PDB entry 1TG2 | X-ray diffraction, 2.20 A resolution | chain A

[Chain A]
Molecule: Phenylalanine-4-hydroxylase
Source organism: Homo sapiens
Notes: EC 1.14.16.1; fragment: Delta NH 1-102-Delta COOH 428 human phenylalanine hydroxylase
Reference sequence: P00439 (PH4H_HUMAN); residue numbers follow UniProt; this construct covers 117-424
Chain sequence (308 residues; numbered 117 to 424; the number before each row is that of its first residue):
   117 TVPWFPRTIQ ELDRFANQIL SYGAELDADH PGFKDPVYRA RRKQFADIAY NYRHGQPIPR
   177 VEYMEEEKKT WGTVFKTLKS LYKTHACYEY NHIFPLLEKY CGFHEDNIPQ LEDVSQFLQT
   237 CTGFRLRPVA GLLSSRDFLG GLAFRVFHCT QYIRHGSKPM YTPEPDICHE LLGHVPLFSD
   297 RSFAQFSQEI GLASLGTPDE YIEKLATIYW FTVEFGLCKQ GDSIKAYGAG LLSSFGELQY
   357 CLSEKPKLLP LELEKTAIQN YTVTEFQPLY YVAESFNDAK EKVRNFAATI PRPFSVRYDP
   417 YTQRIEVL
Construct notes: engineered mutation Thr313 (Ala in P00439)
Swiss-Prot annotation at these positions:
  - binding site (Fe cation): His285, His290, Glu330
  - natural variant: Phe121 (F121L: In PAH deficiency), Thr124 (T124I: In PAH deficiency), Asp129 (D129Y: In PAH deficiency), Asp143 (D143G: In PAH deficiency), Asp145 (D145V: In PAH deficiency), His146 (H146Y: In PAH deficiency), Gly148 (G148S: In PAH deficiency), Asp151 (D151H: In PAH deficiency), Tyr154 (Y154N: In PAH deficiency; uncertain significance), Arg155 (R155P: In PAH deficiency), Arg157 (R157N: In PAH deficiency; R157S: In PAH deficiency), Arg158 (R158Q: In PAH deficiency; R158W: In PAH deficiency), 121 further natural variant entries in UniProt
  - mutagenesis: Ile283 (I283C: Loss of positive cooperativity and reduction of fold-activation by L-Phe preincubation)
Reported in the primary citation:
  - disease-associated variants - L308F, A313T: decreased binding to BH4
  - disease-associated variants - A313T, V388M: decreased catalytic activity
  - disease-associated variants - A300S: unchanged stability
  - disease-associated variants - H170D, V190A, P407S: increased binding to BH4
  - disease-associated variants - A300S: unchanged binding to BH4
  - disease-associated variants - Y414C: increased stability in response to BH4

[In short]
UniProt lists 3 Fe cation-binding residues and one mutagenesis site. The paper reports that H170D, V190A and
P407S increase binding to BH4; L308F and A313T reduce binding to BH4; 8 substitutions were tested in all.
Chain A is Phenylalanine-4-hydroxylase (Homo sapiens); the structure, Crystal structure of phenylalanine
hydroxylase A313T mutant with 7,8-dihydrobiopterin bound, was determined by X-ray diffraction together with
1TDW from the same study.
